6D0O - chains A and D of the 4 polymer chains in the assembly; structure by X-ray diffraction, 2.30 A resolution.

[Chain A (and D)]
Name: (R)-phenoxypropionate/alpha-ketoglutarate-dioxygenase
Source organism: Sphingobium herbicidovorans (strain ATCC 700291 / DSM 11019 / NBRC 16415 / MH)
Notes: EC 1.14.11.44; chain D of this document is another copy of the same molecule, construct and numbering; everything in this record applies to it too
Reference sequence: Q8KSC8 (RDPA_SPHHM); residue numbers follow UniProt; this construct covers 1-295
Chain sequence (301 residues; numbered 1 to 301; the number before each row is that of its first residue):
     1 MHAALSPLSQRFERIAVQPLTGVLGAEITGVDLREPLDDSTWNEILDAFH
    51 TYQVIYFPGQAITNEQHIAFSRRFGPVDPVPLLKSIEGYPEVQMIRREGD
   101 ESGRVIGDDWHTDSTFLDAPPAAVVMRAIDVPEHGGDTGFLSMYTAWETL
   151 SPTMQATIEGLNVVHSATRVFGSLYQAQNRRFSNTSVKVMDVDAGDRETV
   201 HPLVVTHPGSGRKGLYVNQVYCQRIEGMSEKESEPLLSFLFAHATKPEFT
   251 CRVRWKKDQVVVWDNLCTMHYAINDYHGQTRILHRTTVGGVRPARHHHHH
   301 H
Not modelled in the structure: 1-9, 98-105, 181-189, 301 (chain D: 1-10, 300-301)
Construct notes: conflict Gly99 (Ala in Q8KSC8), Asp100 (Asn in Q8KSC8), Ser229 (Thr in Q8KSC8), 18 further conflict positions vs the reference (Q8KSC8) not listed; expression tag (296-301)
Metal / ion sites: Co2+: His111, Asp113, His270 (together with 2-oxoglutaric acid)
Residues lining bound ligands: 2-oxoglutaric acid (AKG): Gly107, His111, Asp113, Met126, Thr138, Trp255, Trp263, His270, Ala272, Arg281, Arg285

[Chain A / chain D interface]
Pairs across the interface (28):
  Gln18(A) - Arg254(D)  hydrogen bond
  Pro19(A) - His134(D)
  Pro19(A) - Arg254(D)
  Leu20(A) - Arg254(D)
  Thr21(A) - His134(D)
  Thr21(A) - Arg252(D)
  Thr21(A) - Asp275(D)
  Gly22(A) - Asp275(D)  hydrogen bond (backbone-side chain)
  Trp110(A) - Pro247(D)
  His134(A) - Pro19(D)
  Pro247(A) - Trp110(D)
  Pro247(A) - Arg252(D)  hydrogen bond (backbone-side chain)
  Pro247(A) - Tyr271(D)
  Glu248(A) - Tyr271(D)  hydrogen bond
  Glu248(A) - Ile273(D)
  Thr250(A) - Arg252(D)  hydrogen bond (backbone-side chain)
  Arg252(A) - Thr21(D)
  Arg252(A) - Pro247(D)  hydrogen bond (side chain-backbone)
  Arg252(A) - Thr250(D)  hydrogen bond (side chain-backbone)
  Arg254(A) - Gln18(D)
  Arg254(A) - Pro19(D)
  Arg254(A) - Leu20(D)
  Tyr271(A) - Pro247(D)  hydrophobic
  Tyr271(A) - Glu248(D)  hydrogen bond
  Ile273(A) - Glu248(D)
  Asp275(A) - Thr21(D)
  Asp275(A) - Gly22(D)  hydrogen bond (side chain-backbone)
  Asp275(A) - Val23(D)
Also at the interface, not in a pair above, chain A (20 interface residues in all): Val23, Asp108, Gly135, Asp137, Cys251
Also at the interface, not in a pair above, chain D (20 interface residues in all): Gly135, Asp137, Cys251, Asn274

[Summary]
The chain A/chain D interface involves 20 residues from each chain, with 9 hydrogen bonds. Polar contacts
include Gln18(A)-Arg254(D), Gly22(A)-Asp275(D) and Pro247(A)-Arg252(D). Bound to chain A: 2-oxoglutaric acid.
The Co2+ site is built by His111(A), Asp113(A) and His270(A).
Chain A and chain D are both (R)-phenoxypropionate/alpha-ketoglutarate-dioxygenase (Sphingobium
herbicidovorans (strain ATCC 700291 / DSM 11019 / NBRC 16415 / MH)); the structure, rdpA dioxygenase
holoenzyme, was determined by X-ray diffraction together with 6D1O, 6D3H, 6D3I, 6D3J and 6D3M from the same
study.
